Entry 7Y5C (electron microscopy, 4.70 A resolution (low resolution: residue-level contacts below are approximate; hydrogen-bond / salt-bridge calls are withheld)); this record covers chains B and E of the 20 polymer chains in the assembly.

[Chain B]
Protein: ATP synthase subunit alpha
Source organism: Mycolicibacterium smegmatis
Notes: EC 7.1.2.2
Reference sequence: A0R202 (ATPA_MYCS2); numbering as in UniProt (aligned over 1-548)
Sequence (548 residues; each row starts with the number of its first residue):
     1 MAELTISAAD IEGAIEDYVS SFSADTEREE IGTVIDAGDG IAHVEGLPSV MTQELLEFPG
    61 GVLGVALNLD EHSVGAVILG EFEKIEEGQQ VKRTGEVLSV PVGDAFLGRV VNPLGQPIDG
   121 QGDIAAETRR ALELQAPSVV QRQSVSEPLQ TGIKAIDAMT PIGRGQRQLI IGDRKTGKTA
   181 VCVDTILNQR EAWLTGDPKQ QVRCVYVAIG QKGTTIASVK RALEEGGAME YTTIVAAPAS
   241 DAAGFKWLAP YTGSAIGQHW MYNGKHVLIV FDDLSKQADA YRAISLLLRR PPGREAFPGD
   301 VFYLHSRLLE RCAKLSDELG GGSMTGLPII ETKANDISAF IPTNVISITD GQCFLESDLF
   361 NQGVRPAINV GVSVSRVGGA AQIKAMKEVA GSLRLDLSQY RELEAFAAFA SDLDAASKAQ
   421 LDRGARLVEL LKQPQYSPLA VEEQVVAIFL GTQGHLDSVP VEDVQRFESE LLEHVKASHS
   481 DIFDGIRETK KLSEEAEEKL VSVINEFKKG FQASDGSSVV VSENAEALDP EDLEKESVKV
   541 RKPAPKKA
Unresolved in the structure: 1-10, 23-27, 521-548
Ligand contacts: ATP (adenosine-5'-triphosphate): Lys175, Thr176, Gly177, Lys178, Thr179, Ala180, Gln211, Phe360, Arg365, Gln433, Pro434, Gln435
Curated features (UniProtKB/Swiss-Prot):
  - binding site (ATP): Gly172 to Thr179
  - site: Ser373 (Required for activity)

[Chain E]
Protein: ATP synthase subunit beta
Source organism: Mycolicibacterium smegmatis
Notes: EC 7.1.2.2
Reference sequence: A0R200 (ATPB_MYCS2); residues 2-475 here = UniProt positions 2-475
Sequence (481 residues; row label = number of the first residue in the row; numbers below 1 keep their minus sign (Met-5 is residue -5)):
    -5 MHHHHHHTAT AEKTAGRVVR ITGPVVDVEF PRGSVPELFN ALHAEITFGA LAKTLTLEVA
    55 QHLGDSLVRC ISMQPTDGLV RGVEVTDTGA SISVPVGDGV KGHVFNALGD CLDDPGYGKD
   115 FEHWSIHRKP PAFSDLEPRT EMLETGLKVV DLLTPYVRGG KIALFGGAGV GKTVLIQEMI
   175 NRIARNFGGT SVFAGVGERT REGNDLWVEL ADANVLKDTA LVFGQMDEPP GTRMRVALSA
   235 LTMAEFFRDE QGQDVLLFID NIFRFTQAGS EVSTLLGRMP SAVGYQPTLA DEMGELQERI
   295 TSTRGRSITS MQAVYVPADD YTDPAPATTF AHLDATTELS RAVFSKGIFP AVDPLASSST
   355 ILDPAIVGDE HYRVAQEVIR ILQRYKDLQD IIAILGIDEL SEEDKQLVNR ARRIERFLSQ
   415 NMMAAEQFTG QPGSTVPLKE TIEAFDKLTK GEFDHLPEQA FFLIGGLDDL AKKAESLGAK
   475 L
Unresolved in the structure: -5 to 7, 472-475
Differences from the reference sequence: initiating methionine (-5); expression tag (-4 to 1)
Ligand contacts: ADP (adenosine-5'-diphosphate): Gly161, Ala162, Gly163, Val164, Gly165, Lys166, Thr167, Val168, Phe338, Ile342, Phe343, Gln421, Phe422

[Interface between chain B and chain E]
Residue-residue contacts - 42 pairs, chain B then chain E:
  Leu47(B) - Arg75(E)
  Ser49(B) - Val74(E)
  Val50(B) - Leu73(E)
  Val50(B) - Val74(E)
  Met51(B) - Phe42(E)
  Met51(B) - Gly72(E)
  Met51(B) - Leu73(E)
  Thr52(B) - Asp71(E)
  Thr52(B) - Gly72(E)
  Thr52(B) - Leu73(E)
  Gln53(B) - Asp71(E)
  Asn68(B) - Ile15(E)
  Asn68(B) - Thr16(E)
  Leu69(B) - Ile15(E)
  Asp70(B) - Arg75(E)
  Glu71(B) - Val13(E)
  Glu71(B) - Arg14(E)
  Glu71(B) - Arg75(E)
  Glu96(B) - Phe42(E)
  Val97(B) - Asp71(E)
  Glu133(B) - Leu45(E)
  Glu133(B) - Asp71(E)
  Val139(B) - Leu106(E)
  Val139(B) - Thr194(E)
  Val139(B) - Asn198(E)
  Val140(B) - Leu106(E)
  Arg142(B) - Thr194(E)
  Arg142(B) - Asn198(E)
  Pro292(B) - Thr268(E)
  Gly299(B) - Glu265(E)
  Asp300(B) - Glu265(E)
  Tyr303(B) - Pro69(E)
  Tyr303(B) - Asp221(E)
  Ser306(B) - Met220(E)
  Ser306(B) - Asp221(E)
  Glu310(B) - Thr194(E)
  Glu310(B) - Met220(E)
  Ser338(B) - Ala312(E)
  Asp350(B) - Arg195(E)
  Asp350(B) - Glu196(E)
  Arg376(B) - Ala162(E)
  Phe406(B) - Ile388(E)
Other interface residues (no listed pair), chain B (37 interface residues in all): Pro48, His72, Val74, Ser138, Gln143, Arg167, Pro291, Gly293, Asn344, Ser347, Thr349
Other interface residues (no listed pair), chain E (29 interface residues in all): Asp107, Arg193, Gly197, Glu222, Gln261

[Overview]
Chain B and chain E form an interface of 37 and 29 residues respectively. Bound to chain B: ATP. Ligands of
chain E: ADP. From UniProt: 8 ATP-binding residues on chain B.
Here chain B is ATP synthase subunit alpha and chain E is ATP synthase subunit beta, both from
Mycolicibacterium smegmatis. Entry 7Y5C (Cryo-EM structure of F-ATP synthase from Mycolicibacterium smegmatis
(rotational state 2)) was determined by electron microscopy, deposited together with 7Y5A, 7Y5B and 7Y5D.
